4R8G - chains E and B of the 4 polymer chains in the assembly; structure by X-ray diffraction, 3.50 A resolution.

# Chain E
Molecule: Unconventional myosin-Ic
Source organism: Mus musculus
UniProtKB: Q9WTI7 (MYO1C_MOUSE); residues 698-1028 here correspond to UniProt positions 733-1063 (UniProt number = residue number + 35)
Chain sequence (335 residues; numbered 694 to 1028; the number before each row is that of its first residue):
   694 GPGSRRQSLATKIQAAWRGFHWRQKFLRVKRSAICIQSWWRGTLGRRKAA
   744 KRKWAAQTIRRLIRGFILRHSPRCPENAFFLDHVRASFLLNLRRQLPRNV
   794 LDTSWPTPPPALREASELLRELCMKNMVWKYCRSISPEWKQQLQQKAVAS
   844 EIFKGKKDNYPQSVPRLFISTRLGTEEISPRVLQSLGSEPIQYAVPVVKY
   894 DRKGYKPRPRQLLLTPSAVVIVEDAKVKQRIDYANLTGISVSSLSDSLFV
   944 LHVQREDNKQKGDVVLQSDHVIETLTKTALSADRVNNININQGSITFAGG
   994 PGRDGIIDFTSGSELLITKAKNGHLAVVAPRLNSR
Disordered / not traced: 694-697, 948-951, 1026-1028
Construct notes: expression tag (694-697)
UniProt features mapped onto this chain:
  - modified residue (Phosphoserine): Ser829, Ser1006
Reported in the primary citation:
  - mutagenesis - L782E/L815E: decreased localization to E-cadherin

# Chain B
Molecule: Calmodulin
Source organism: Xenopus laevis
UniProtKB: P62155 (CALM_XENLA); residues 1-148 here correspond to UniProt positions 2-149 (UniProt number = residue number + 1)
Chain sequence (148 residues; each row starts with the number of its first residue):
     1 ADQLTEEQIAEFKEAFSLFDKDGDGTITTKELGTVMRSLGQNPTEAELQD
    51 MINEVDADGNGTIDFPEFLTMMARKMKDTDSEEEIREAFRVFDKDGNGYI
   101 SAAELRHVMTNLGEKLTDEEVDEMIREADIDGDGQVNYEEFVQMMTAK
Disordered / not traced: 1-2, 77-79, 130-134, 147-148

# How chain E and chain B interact
Residue-residue contacts (42; chain E residue first):
  Val722(E) - Phe92(B)  hydrophobic
  Lys723(E) - Leu112(B)
  Ser725(E) - Ala88(B)
  Ser725(E) - Val91(B)
  Ala726(E) - Phe92(B)  hydrophobic
  Ala726(E) - Leu112(B)  hydrophobic
  Ile727(E) - Gly113(B)
  Ile727(E) - Glu114(B)
  Cys728(E) - Glu84(B)  hydrogen bond
  Cys728(E) - Ala88(B)  hydrophobic
  Ile729(E) - Ile85(B)  hydrophobic
  Ile729(E) - Ala88(B)
  Ile729(E) - Phe92(B)  hydrophobic
  Ile729(E) - Met109(B)  hydrophobic
  Gln730(E) - Met109(B)
  Gln730(E) - Gly113(B)
  Gln730(E) - Glu114(B)  hydrogen bond (side chain-backbone)
  Ser731(E) - Pro43(B)
  Ser731(E) - Thr44(B)
  Ser731(E) - Glu45(B)
  Trp732(E) - Asn42(B)
  Trp732(E) - Ile85(B)
  Trp732(E) - Met145(B)
  Trp732(E) - Thr146(B)
  Trp733(E) - Glu120(B)
  Trp733(E) - Met124(B)  hydrophobic
  Trp733(E) - Met145(B)
  Arg734(E) - Arg37(B)  hydrogen bond (backbone-side chain)
  Arg734(E) - Glu45(B)  salt bridge
  Arg734(E) - Glu114(B)  hydrogen bond (side chain-backbone)
  Arg734(E) - Lys115(B)
  Arg734(E) - Leu116(B)
  Gly735(E) - Arg37(B)
  Thr736(E) - Met145(B)  hydrogen bond (side chain-backbone)
  Gly738(E) - Thr34(B)
  Arg739(E) - Arg37(B)
  Arg740(E) - Met144(B)  hydrogen bond
  Ala742(E) - Phe19(B)  hydrophobic
  Ala742(E) - Ser38(B)
  Arg745(E) - Leu18(B)  hydrogen bond (side chain-backbone)
  Arg745(E) - Phe19(B)
  Lys746(E) - Leu18(B)
Other interface residues (no listed pair), chain E (21 interface residues in all): Lys741
Other interface residues (no listed pair), chain B (28 interface residues in all): Gln41, Phe89, Glu123
Interface features reported in the paper:
  - interface residues, chain E: Ala742(E)
  - hot spots on chain E (mutagenesis) - L782E, L782E/L815E, L815E: abolished co-localization with Calmodulin (chain B)

# Overview
The interface between chain E and chain B involves 21 residues on one side and 28 on the other; the contacts
include 7 hydrogen bonds and 1 salt bridge. Polar pairs include Arg734(E)-Glu45(B), Cys728(E)-Glu84(B) and
Gln730(E)-Glu114(B). The paper reports that L782E, L782E/L815E and L815E of chain E abolish co-localization
with Calmodulin (chain B); the interface residue Ala742(E).
Chain E is Unconventional myosin-Ic (Mus musculus) and chain B is Calmodulin (Xenopus laevis); the structure,
Crystal Structure of Myosin-1c tail in complex with Calmodulin, was determined by X-ray diffraction.
